Entry 6SUG (X-ray diffraction, 1.21 A resolution); this record covers chains A and B.

[Chain A (and B)]
Name: Transthyretin
From: Homo sapiens
Notes: chain B of this document is another copy of the same molecule, construct and numbering; everything in this record applies to it too
UniProt: P02766 (TTHY_HUMAN); residues -19 to 127 here correspond to UniProt positions 1-147 (UniProt number = residue number + 20)
Sequence (147 residues; row label = number of the first residue in the row; numbers below 1 keep their minus sign (Met-19 is residue -19)):
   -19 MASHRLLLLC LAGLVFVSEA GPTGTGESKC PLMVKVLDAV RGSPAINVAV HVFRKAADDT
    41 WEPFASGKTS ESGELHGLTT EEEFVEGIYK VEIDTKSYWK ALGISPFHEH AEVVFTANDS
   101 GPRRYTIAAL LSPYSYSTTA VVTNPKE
Not modelled in the structure: -19 to 9, 126-127 (chain B: -19 to 9, 125-127)
Residues lining bound ligands: 3-deoxytolcapone (LVB): Lys15, Leu17, Thr106, Ala108, Ala109, Leu110, Ser117, Thr118, Thr119
UniProt features mapped onto this chain:
  - binding site (L-thyroxine): Lys15, Glu54, Ser117
  - modified residue: Cys10 (Sulfocysteine), Glu42 (4-carboxyglutamate), Ser52 (Phosphoserine)
  - glycosylation: Asn98 (N-linked (GlcNAc...) asparagine)

[How chain A and chain B interact]
Residue-residue contacts (40):
  Lys76(A) - Thr96(B)
  Phe87(A) - Phe95(B)  hydrophobic
  Phe87(A) - Thr96(B)
  Phe87(A) - Tyr105(B)  hydrophobic
  Phe87(A) - Ile107(B)  hydrophobic
  Phe87(A) - Ala120(B)  hydrophobic
  Phe87(A) - Val122(B)  hydrophobic
  His88(A) - Val93(B)
  His88(A) - Val94(B)
  His88(A) - Thr118(B)
  Glu89(A) - Val94(B)  hydrogen bond (backbone-backbone)
  Glu89(A) - Thr96(B)  hydrogen bond
  His90(A) - Val94(B)
  Glu92(A) - Glu92(B)
  Glu92(A) - Tyr116(B)  hydrogen bond (backbone-side chain)
  Val93(A) - His88(B)
  Val94(A) - His88(B)
  Val94(A) - Glu89(B)  hydrogen bond (backbone-backbone)
  Val94(A) - His90(B)
  Val94(A) - Glu92(B)
  Phe95(A) - Phe87(B)  hydrophobic
  Thr96(A) - Glu89(B)  hydrogen bond
  Tyr105(A) - Phe87(B)  hydrophobic
  Ile107(A) - Phe87(B)  hydrophobic
  Tyr114(A) - Thr119(B)  hydrogen bond (backbone-side chain)
  Tyr114(A) - Ala120(B)  hydrogen bond (backbone-backbone)
  Ser115(A) - Thr118(B)  hydrogen bond (side chain-backbone)
  Ser115(A) - Thr119(B)  hydrogen bond
  Tyr116(A) - Glu92(B)  hydrogen bond (side chain-backbone)
  Tyr116(A) - Ser117(B)
  Tyr116(A) - Thr118(B)  hydrogen bond (backbone-backbone)
  Ser117(A) - Tyr116(B)
  Ser117(A) - Ser117(B)
  Thr118(A) - Ser115(B)  hydrogen bond (backbone-side chain)
  Thr118(A) - Tyr116(B)  hydrogen bond (backbone-backbone)
  Thr119(A) - Tyr114(B)  hydrogen bond (side chain-backbone)
  Thr119(A) - Ser115(B)
  Ala120(A) - Phe87(B)  hydrophobic
  Ala120(A) - Tyr114(B)  hydrogen bond (backbone-backbone)
  Val122(A) - Phe87(B)  hydrophobic
Other interface residues (no listed pair), chain A (21 interface residues in all): Ile68
Other interface residues (no listed pair), chain B (21 interface residues in all): Ile68, Lys76

[Overview]
Chain A and chain B each contribute 21 residues to their interface, with 15 hydrogen bonds. Polar contacts
include Glu89(A)-Thr96(B), Glu92(A)-Tyr116(B) and Tyr114(A)-Thr119(B). Bound to chain A: 3-deoxytolcapone.
UniProt lists 3 L-thyroxine-binding residues on chain A.
Chain A and chain B are both Transthyretin (Homo sapiens); the structure, Crystal structure of transthyretin
in complex with 3-deoxytolcapone, a tolcapone analogue, was determined by X-ray diffraction together with 6SUH
from the same study.
